PDB entry 7YD7 | X-ray diffraction, 2.25 A resolution | chains A and C of the 3 polymer chains in the assembly

== Chain A ==
Protein: Deoxyribodipyrimidine photo-lyase
From: Methanosarcina mazei
Notes: EC 4.1.99.3
Reference sequence: A0A0F8I5V2 (A0A0F8I5V2_METMZ); residues 3-462 here correspond to UniProt positions 1-460 (UniProt number = residue number - 2)
Sequence (482 residues; each row starts with the number of its first residue; numbers below 1 keep their minus sign (Met-17 is residue -17)):
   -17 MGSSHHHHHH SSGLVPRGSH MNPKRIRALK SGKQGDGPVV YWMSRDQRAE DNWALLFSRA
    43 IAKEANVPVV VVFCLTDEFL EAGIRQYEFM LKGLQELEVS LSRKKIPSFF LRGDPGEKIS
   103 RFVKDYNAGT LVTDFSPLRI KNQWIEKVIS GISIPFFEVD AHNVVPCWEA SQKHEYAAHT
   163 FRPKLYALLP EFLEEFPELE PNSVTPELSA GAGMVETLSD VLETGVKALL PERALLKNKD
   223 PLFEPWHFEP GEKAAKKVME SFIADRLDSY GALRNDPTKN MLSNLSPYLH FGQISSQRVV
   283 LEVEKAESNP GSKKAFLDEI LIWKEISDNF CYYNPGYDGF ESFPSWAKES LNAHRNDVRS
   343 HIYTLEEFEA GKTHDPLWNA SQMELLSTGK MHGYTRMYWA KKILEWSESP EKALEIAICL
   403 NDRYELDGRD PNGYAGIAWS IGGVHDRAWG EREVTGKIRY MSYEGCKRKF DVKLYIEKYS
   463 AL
Unresolved in the structure: -17 to -3, 189-197, 463-464
Sequence notes: initiating methionine (-17); expression tag (-16 to 2, 463-464); engineered mutation Thr377 (Met375 in A0A0F8I5V2)
Residues lining bound ligands: FAD (flavin-adenine dinucleotide): Tyr252, Leu264, Ser265, Asn266, Leu267, Ser268, Leu271, Phe298, Glu301, Ile302, Trp305, Lys306, Ser309, Lys372, Met373, Gly375, Arg378, Met379, Ala382, Asn403, Glu407, Asp409, Gly410, Asp412, Asn414, Gly415, Gly418, Ile419, Ser422
What the authors report for this chain:
  - catalytic residues: Arg256 (proposed by the authors, not directly observed)

== Chain C ==
Molecule: CPD photolesion containing DNA
Sequence (13 nucleotides; row label = number of the first residue in the row):
     1 ATCGGCXCGC GCA
Unresolved in the structure: 1-2
Modified positions: TTD (cis-syn cyclobutane thymine dimer) at position 7

== Interface between chain A and chain C ==
Pairs across the interface (27; chain A residue first):
  Ala160(A) with TTD_7(C), hydrogen bond to the phosphate
  His161(A) with DC6(C), phosphate contact; TTD_7(C), hydrogen bond to the phosphate
  Arg164(A) with TTD_7(C), salt bridge to the phosphate
  Arg256(A) with TTD_7(C), base contact
  Asn257(A) with TTD_7(C), base contact
  Glu301(A) with TTD_7(C), base contact
  Trp305(A) with TTD_7(C), base contact
  Gly375(A) with TTD_7(C), base contact
  Tyr376(A) with DC8(C), phosphate contact
  Met379(A) with TTD_7(C), base contact
  Trp421(A) with TTD_7(C), base contact
  Arg429(A) with DC6(C), base contact; TTD_7(C), base contact
  Trp431(A) with TTD_7(C), base contact; DC8(C), base contact
  Arg441(A) with TTD_7(C), base contact; DC8(C), hydrogen bond to the sugar
  Tyr442(A) with DC8(C), phosphate contact; DG9(C), sugar contact
  Met443(A) with DC8(C), phosphate contact; DG9(C), phosphate contact
  Ser444(A) with DG9(C), hydrogen bond to the phosphate; DC10(C), phosphate contact
  Gly447(A) with DG9(C), phosphate contact
  Lys451(A) with DC8(C), salt bridge to the phosphate; DG9(C), salt bridge to the phosphate
Other interface residues (no listed pair), chain A (23 interface residues in all): Ala159, Glu446, Cys448, Arg450

== In short ==
The interface between chain A and chain C involves 23 residues on one side and 5 on the other, with 4 hydrogen
bonds and 3 salt bridges. Among the polar pairs are Arg441(A)-DC8(C), Ala160(A)-TTD_7(C) and
His161(A)-TTD_7(C). Bound to chain A: flavin-adenine dinucleotide. The paper reports the catalytic residue
Arg256(A).
Chain A is Deoxyribodipyrimidine photo-lyase (Methanosarcina mazei) and chain C is CPD photolesion containing
DNA; the structure, TR-SFX MmCPDII-DNA complex: 1 ns snapshot. Includes 1 ns, dark, and extrapolated structure
factors, was determined by X-ray diffraction, deposited together with 7YC7, 7YCM, 7YCP, 7YCR, 7YD6, 7YD8 and
10 further entries.
